Entry 5DAJ (X-ray diffraction, 2.65 A resolution); this record covers chains A and B.

[Chain A (and B)]
Protein: NalD
From: Pseudomonas aeruginosa PAO1
Notes: chain B of this document is another copy of the same molecule, construct and numbering; everything in this record applies to it too
UniProtKB: Q9HY46 (Q9HY46_PSEAE); residue numbers follow UniProt; this construct covers 1-212
Sequence (212 residues; numbered 1 to 212; the number before each row is that of its first residue):
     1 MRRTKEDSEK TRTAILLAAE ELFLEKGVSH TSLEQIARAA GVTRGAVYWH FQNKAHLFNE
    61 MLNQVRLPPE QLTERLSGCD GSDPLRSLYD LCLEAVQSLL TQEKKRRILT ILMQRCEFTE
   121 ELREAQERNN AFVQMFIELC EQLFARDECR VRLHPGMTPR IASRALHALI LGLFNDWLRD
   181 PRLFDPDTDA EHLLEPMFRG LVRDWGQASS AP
Disordered / not traced: 1-4, 78-81, 206-212 (chain B: 1-6, 78-81, 206-212)
Modified positions: Mse1 (selenomethionine); Mse61, Mse113, Mse135, Mse157, Mse197 (selenomethionine; parent Met)

[Chain A / chain B interface]
Contacting residue pairs (86; chain A residue first):
  K26(A) with T119(B), hydrogen bond (backbone-side chain)
  G27(A) with E117(B)
  V28(A) with E117(B), hydrogen bond (backbone-side chain)
  S29(A) with S29(B); H30(B); E117(B), hydrogen bond (backbone-side chain)
  H30(A) with S29(B); E117(B), hydrogen bond (backbone-side chain); E121(B), salt bridge
  Q114(A) with E117(B); F118(B), hydrogen bond (backbone-backbone); Q126(B)
  R115(A) with E117(B); F118(B), hydrogen bond (side chain-backbone)
  C116(A) with C116(B); E117(B)
  E117(A) with G27(B); V28(B), hydrogen bond (side chain-backbone); S29(B), hydrogen bond (side chain-backbone); H30(B); Q114(B); R115(B); C116(B); E117(B), hydrogen bond (side chain-backbone)
  F118(A) with Q114(B), hydrogen bond (backbone-backbone); R115(B), hydrogen bond (backbone-side chain)
  T119(A) with K26(B); G27(B)
  E121(A) with H30(B), salt bridge
  Q126(A) with Q114(B), hydrogen bond
  N130(A) with R179(B), hydrogen bond
  V133(A) with R179(B)
  Q134(A) with D180(B)
  I137(A) with L183(B), hydrophobic
  H154(A) with R199(B)
  G156(A) with H192(B)
  Mse157(A) with H192(B)
  R160(A) with D189(B), salt bridge
  I161(A) with D189(B); H192(B); L193(B)
  R164(A) with L183(B), hydrogen bond (side chain-backbone)
  A165(A) with L169(B); L193(B)
  H167(A) with D176(B), salt bridge
  A168(A) with A168(B); G172(B); L173(B), hydrophobic; D176(B)
  L169(A) with A165(B); Mse197(B), hydrophobic
  L171(A) with G172(B); N175(B); D176(B)
  G172(A) with A168(B); L171(B); G172(B)
  L173(A) with A168(B), hydrophobic
  N175(A) with L171(B); N175(B)
  D176(A) with H167(B), salt bridge; A168(B); L171(B)
  R179(A) with N130(B), hydrogen bond; V133(B)
  D180(A) with Q134(B)
  L183(A) with I137(B), hydrophobic; R164(B), hydrogen bond (backbone-side chain)
  D189(A) with R160(B), salt bridge; I161(B)
  H192(A) with G156(B); Mse157(B); I161(B)
  L193(A) with I161(B); A165(B)
  P196(A) with P196(B); Mse197(B); G200(B); L201(B), hydrophobic
  Mse197(A) with L169(B), hydrophobic; P196(B)
  R199(A) with H154(B); G200(B)
  G200(A) with P196(B); R199(B)
  L201(A) with P196(B)
Also at the interface, not in a pair above, chain A (46 interface residues in all): E25, N129, R182
Also at the interface, not in a pair above, chain B (46 interface residues in all): N129, R182, F184

[In short]
Chain A and chain B each contribute 46 residues to their interface, with 16 hydrogen bonds and 6 salt bridges.
Polar contacts include H30(A)-E121(B), R160(A)-D189(B) and H167(A)-D176(B).
Chain A and chain B are both NalD (Pseudomonas aeruginosa PAO1); the structure, Crystal structure of NalD, the
secondary repressor of MexAB-OprM multidrug efflux pump in Pseudomonas aeruginosa, was determined by X-ray
diffraction (same publication as 5H9T).
